Entry 6Y5G (electron microscopy, 3.00 A resolution); this record covers chains A and D of the 6 polymer chains in the assembly.

# Chain A
Protein: X-31 Influenza Haemagglutinin HA1
Organism: unidentified influenza virus
Reference sequence: P03437 (HEMA_I68A0); residues 8-325 here correspond to UniProt positions 24-341 (UniProt number = residue number + 16)
Amino-acid sequence (318 residues; row label = number of the first residue in the row):
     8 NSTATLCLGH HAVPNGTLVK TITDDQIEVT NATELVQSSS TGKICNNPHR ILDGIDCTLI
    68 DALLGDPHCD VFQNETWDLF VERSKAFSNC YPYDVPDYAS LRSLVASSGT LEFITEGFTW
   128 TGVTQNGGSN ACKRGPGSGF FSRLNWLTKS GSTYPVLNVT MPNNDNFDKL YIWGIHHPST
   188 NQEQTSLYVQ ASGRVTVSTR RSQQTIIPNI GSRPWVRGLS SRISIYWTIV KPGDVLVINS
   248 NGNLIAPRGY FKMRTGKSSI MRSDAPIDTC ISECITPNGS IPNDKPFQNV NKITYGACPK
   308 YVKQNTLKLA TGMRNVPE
Cystine bridges: C52-C277, C64-C76, C97-C139, C281-C305
Covalent attachments: N-acetylglucosamine (NAG) linked to N22, N38, N81, N285; glycan linked to N165
Swiss-Prot annotation at these positions:
  - glycosylation (N-linked (GlcNAc...) asparagine): N8, N22, N38, N81, N165, N285
Reported in the primary citation:
  - post-translational modification sites: N165
  - binding site for N-acetylglucosamine: W222
  - mutagenesis - T30S: decreased stability (citing earlier work)

# Chain D
Protein: X-31 Influenza Haemagglutinin HA2
Organism: unidentified influenza virus
Reference sequence: P03437 (HEMA_I68A0); residues 1-172 here correspond to UniProt positions 346-517 (UniProt number = residue number + 345)
Amino-acid sequence (172 residues; row label = number of the first residue in the row):
     1 GLFGAIAGFI ENGWEGMIDG WYGFRHQNSE GTGQAADLKS TQAAIDQING KLNRVIEKTN
    61 EKFHQIEKEF SEVEGRIQDL EKYVEDTKID LWSYNAELLV ALENQHTIDL TDSEMNKLFE
   121 KTRRQLRENA EEMGNGCFKI YHKCDNACIE SIRNGTYDHD VYRDEALNNR FQ
Cystine bridges: C144-C148
Covalent attachments: N-acetylglucosamine (NAG) linked to N154
Swiss-Prot annotation at these positions:
  - glycosylation: N154 (N-linked (GlcNAc...) asparagine)
Reported in the primary citation:
  - mutagenesis - R54K, Q105K, H106A: decreased stability (citing earlier work)

# Interface between chain A and chain D
Contacting residue pairs - 8 pairs, chain A then chain D:
  K27(A) with R54(D)
  T28(A) with R54(D), hydrogen bond (backbone-side chain)
  I29(A) with K51(D)
  T30(A) with Q47(D); G50(D); K51(D); H106(D)
  D32(A) with R54(D), salt bridge

# Summary
The chain A/chain D interface involves 5 residues from each chain, with 1 hydrogen bond and 1 salt bridge.
Polar pairs include D32(A)-R54(D) and T28(A)-R54(D). N-acetylglucosamine is covalently linked to N22(A),
N38(A), N81(A) and N285(A). The paper reports a binding site for N-acetylglucosamine at W222(A); R54K, Q105K
and H106A of chain D reduce stability.
Here chain A is X-31 Influenza Haemagglutinin HA1 and chain D is X-31 Influenza Haemagglutinin HA2, both from
unidentified influenza virus. Entry 6Y5G (Ectodomain of X-31 Haemagglutinin at pH 8) was determined by
electron microscopy together with 6Y5H, 6Y5I, 6Y5J, 6Y5K and 6Y5L from the same study.
